6WXF - chains 2 and C of the 39 polymer chains in the assembly; structure by electron microscopy, 4.30 A resolution (low resolution: residue-level contacts below are approximate; hydrogen-bond / salt-bridge calls are withheld).

== Chain 2 ==
Protein: Outer capsid protein VP4
Organism: Rotavirus A (strain RVA/Monkey/United States/RRV/1975/G3P5B[3])
UniProt: G0YZG6 (G0YZG6_ROTRH); residue numbers follow UniProt; this construct covers 1-776
Chain sequence (776 residues; row label = number of the first residue in the row):
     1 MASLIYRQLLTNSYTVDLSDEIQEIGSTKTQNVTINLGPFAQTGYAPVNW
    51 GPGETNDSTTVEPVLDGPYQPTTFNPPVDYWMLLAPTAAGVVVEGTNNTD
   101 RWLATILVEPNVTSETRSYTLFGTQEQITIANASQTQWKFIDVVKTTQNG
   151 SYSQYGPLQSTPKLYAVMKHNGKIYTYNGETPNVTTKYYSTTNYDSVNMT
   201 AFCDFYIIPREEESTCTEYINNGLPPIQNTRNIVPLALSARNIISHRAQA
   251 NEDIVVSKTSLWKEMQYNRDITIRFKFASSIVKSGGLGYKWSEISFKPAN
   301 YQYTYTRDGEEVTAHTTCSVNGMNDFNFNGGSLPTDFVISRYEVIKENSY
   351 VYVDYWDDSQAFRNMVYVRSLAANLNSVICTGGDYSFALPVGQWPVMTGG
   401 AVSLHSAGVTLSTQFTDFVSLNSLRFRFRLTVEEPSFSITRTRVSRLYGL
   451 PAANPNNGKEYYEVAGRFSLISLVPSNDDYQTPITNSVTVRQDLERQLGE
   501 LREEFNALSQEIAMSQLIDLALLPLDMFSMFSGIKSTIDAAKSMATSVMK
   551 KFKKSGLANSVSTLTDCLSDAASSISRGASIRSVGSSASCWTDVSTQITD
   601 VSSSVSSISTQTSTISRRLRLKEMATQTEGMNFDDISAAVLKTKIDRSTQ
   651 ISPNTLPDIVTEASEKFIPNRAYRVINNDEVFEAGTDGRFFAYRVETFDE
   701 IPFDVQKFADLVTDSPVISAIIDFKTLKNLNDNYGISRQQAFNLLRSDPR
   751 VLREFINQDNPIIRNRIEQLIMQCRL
Disordered / not traced: 17-259, 481-493, 597-606
Differences from the reference sequence: engineered mutation Cys567 (Ser in G0YZG6), Cys590 (Ala in G0YZG6)
Disulfides: Cys567-Cys590

== Chain C ==
Protein: Intermediate capsid protein VP6
Organism: Rotavirus A (strain RVA/Monkey/United States/RRV/1975/G3P5B[3])
UniProt: B2BN53 (VP6_ROTRH); numbering as in UniProt (aligned over 1-397)
Chain sequence (397 residues; each row starts with the number of its first residue):
     1 MDVLYSLSKTLKDARDKIVEGTLYSNVSDLIQQFNQMIITMNGNEFQTGG
    51 IGNLPIRNWNFDFGLLGTTLLNLDANYVETARNTIDYFVDFVDNVCMDEM
   101 VRESQRNGIAPQSDSLRKLSGIKFKRINFDNSSEYIENWNLQNRRQRTGF
   151 TFHKPNIFPYSASFTLNRSQPAHDNLMGTMWLNAGSEIQVAGFDYSCAIN
   201 APANIQQFEHIVQLRRVLTTATITLLPDAERFSFPRVINSADGATTWYFN
   251 PVILRPNNVEVEFLLNGQIINTYQARFGTIIARNFDTIRLSFQLMRPPNM
   301 TPAVAALFPNAQPFEHHATVGLTLRIESAVCESVLADASKTMLANVTSVR
   351 QEYAIPVGPVFPPGMNWTDLITNYSPSREDNLQRVFTVASIRSMLVK

== How chain 2 and chain C interact ==
Pairs across the interface (21):
  Arg689(2) with Glu262(C); Arg289(C)
  Glu700(2) with Gln268(C); Ile269(C)
  Phe724(2) with Ile269(C)
  Lys725(2) with Glu260(C); Glu262(C); Ile269(C); Thr272(C)
  Thr726(2) with Gln274(C)
  Lys728(2) with Ile270(C)
  Asn729(2) with Thr272(C)
  Asn733(2) with Arg276(C)
  Asn765(2) with Gln274(C); Ala275(C)
  Gln769(2) with Asn258(C); Glu260(C)
  Met772(2) with Ile205(C)
  Arg775(2) with Ala203(C); Met295(C)
  Leu776(2) with Ala203(C)
Interface residues without a listed pair, chain 2 (16 interface residues in all): Asn506, Phe691, Asp732
Interface residues without a listed pair, chain C (18 interface residues in all): Asn204, Asn271, Gln293, Pro298

== In short ==
16 residues of chain 2 face 18 of chain C across their interface.
Here chain 2 is Outer capsid protein VP4 and chain C is Intermediate capsid protein VP6, both from Rotavirus A
(strain RVA/Monkey/United States/RRV/1975/G3P5B[3]). Entry 6WXF (Cryo-EM reconstruction of VP5*/VP8* assembly
from rhesus rotavirus particles - Intermediate conformation) was determined by electron microscopy, deposited
together with 6WXE and 6WXG.
